Entry 5VYZ (X-ray diffraction, 2.30 A resolution); this record covers chains A and B of the 4 polymer chains in the assembly.

# Chain A (and B)
Molecule: Pyruvate carboxylase
Organism: Lactococcus lactis
Notes: EC 6.4.1.1; chain B of this document is another copy of the same molecule, construct and numbering; everything in this record applies to it too
UniProtKB: A0A089XIW4 (A0A089XIW4_9LACT); residue numbers follow UniProt; this construct covers 1-1137
Chain sequence (1145 residues; numbered -7 to 1137; the number before each row is that of its first residue; numbers below 1 keep their minus sign (Gly-7 is residue -7)):
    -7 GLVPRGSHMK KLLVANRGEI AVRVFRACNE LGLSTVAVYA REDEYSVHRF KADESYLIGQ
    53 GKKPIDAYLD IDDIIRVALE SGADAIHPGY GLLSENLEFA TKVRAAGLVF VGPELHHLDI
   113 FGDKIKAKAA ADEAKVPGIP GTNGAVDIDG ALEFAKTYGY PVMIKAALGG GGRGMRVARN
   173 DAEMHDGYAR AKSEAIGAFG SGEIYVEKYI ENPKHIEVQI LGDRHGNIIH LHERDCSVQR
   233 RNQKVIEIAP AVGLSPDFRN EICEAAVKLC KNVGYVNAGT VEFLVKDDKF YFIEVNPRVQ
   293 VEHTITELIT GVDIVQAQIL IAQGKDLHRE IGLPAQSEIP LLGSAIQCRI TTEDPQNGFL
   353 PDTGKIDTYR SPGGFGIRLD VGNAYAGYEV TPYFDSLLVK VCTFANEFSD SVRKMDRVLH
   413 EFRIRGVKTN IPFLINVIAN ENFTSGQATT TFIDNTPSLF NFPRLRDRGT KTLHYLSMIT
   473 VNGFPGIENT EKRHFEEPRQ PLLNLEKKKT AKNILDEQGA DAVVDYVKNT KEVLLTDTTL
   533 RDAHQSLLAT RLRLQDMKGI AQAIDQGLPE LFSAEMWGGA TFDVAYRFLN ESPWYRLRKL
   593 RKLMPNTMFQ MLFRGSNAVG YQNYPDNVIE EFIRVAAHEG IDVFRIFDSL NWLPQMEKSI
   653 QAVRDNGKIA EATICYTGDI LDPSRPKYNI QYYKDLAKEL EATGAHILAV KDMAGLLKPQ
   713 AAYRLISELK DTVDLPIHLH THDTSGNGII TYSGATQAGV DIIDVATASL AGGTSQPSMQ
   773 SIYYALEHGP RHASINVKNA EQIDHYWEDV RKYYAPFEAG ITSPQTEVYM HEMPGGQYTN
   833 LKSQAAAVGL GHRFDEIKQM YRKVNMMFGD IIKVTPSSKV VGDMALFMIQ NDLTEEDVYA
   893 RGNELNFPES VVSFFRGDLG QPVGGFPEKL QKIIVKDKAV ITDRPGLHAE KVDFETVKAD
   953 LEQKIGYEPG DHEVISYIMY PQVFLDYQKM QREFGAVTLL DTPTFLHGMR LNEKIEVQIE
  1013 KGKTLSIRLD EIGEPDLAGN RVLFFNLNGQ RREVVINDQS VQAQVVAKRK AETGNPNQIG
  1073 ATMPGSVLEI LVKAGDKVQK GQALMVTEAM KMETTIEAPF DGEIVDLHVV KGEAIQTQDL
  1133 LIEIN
Unresolved in the structure: -7 (chain B: 163-165)
Construct notes: expression tag (-7 to 0); conflict Ala1055 (Thr in A0A089XIW4)
Bound ions: Mg2+: Glu274, Glu286 (together with ADP); Mn2+: Asp534, His732, His734
Small-molecule neighbours:
  - cyclic-di-AMP (2BA; (2R,3R,3aS,5R,7aR,9R,10R,10aS,12R,14aR)-2,9-bis(6-amino-9H-purin-9-yl)octahydro-2H,7H-difuro[3,2-d:3',2'-j][1,3,7,9,2,8 ]tetraoxadiphosphacyclododecine-3,5,10,12-tetrol 5,12-dioxide): Pro711, Gln712, Tyr715, Ile742, Ser745, Gly746, Gln749
  - ADP: Lys116, Ile131, Met155, Lys157, Gly161, Gly162, Gly163, Gly164, Met167, Glu199, Lys200, Tyr201, Ile202, His207, Gln231, Asn234, Glu274, Leu276, Ile285, Glu286, Asn288, Thr442
What the authors report for this chain:
  - binding site for cyclic-di-AMP: Tyr715, Ile742, Ser745, Gly746, Gln749
  - allosteric site: Tyr715, Ser745, Gln749
  - mutagenesis - Y715T, G746A: unchanged catalytic activity
  - post-translational modification sites: Lys1103
  - conformationally variable residues (side-chain flip): Gln749
  - mutagenesis - E36K/Y37S/K1006T/S1018I: decreased catalytic activity
  - mutagenesis - E36K/Y37S/K1006T/S1018I: increased catalytic activity on acetyl-CoA

# Interface between chain A and chain B
Contacting residue pairs - 70 pairs, chain A then chain B:
  Glu480(A) - Arg485(B)  salt bridge
  Arg485(A) - Glu480(B)  salt bridge
  Arg491(A) - Asp847(B)  salt bridge
  Asp671(A) - His780(B)  salt bridge
  Leu673(A) - His780(B)
  Lys710(A) - Tyr776(B)
  Lys710(A) - Glu779(B)  salt bridge
  Pro711(A) - Ala777(B)
  Gln712(A) - Ala777(B)  hydrogen bond (side chain-backbone)
  Gln712(A) - His780(B)
  Gln712(A) - Gly781(B)
  Ser737(A) - Ser773(B)  hydrogen bond (backbone-side chain)
  Gly738(A) - Ile741(B)
  Gly738(A) - Ser773(B)
  Asn739(A) - Ile741(B)
  Asn739(A) - Ser773(B)  hydrogen bond (side chain-backbone)
  Asn739(A) - Tyr776(B)
  Asn739(A) - Ala777(B)
  Ile741(A) - Gly738(B)
  Ile741(A) - Asn739(B)
  Ile742(A) - Ile742(B)  hydrophobic
  Ile742(A) - Ser745(B)
  Ser745(A) - Ile742(B)
  Ala760(A) - Ser815(B)
  Ala760(A) - Pro816(B)
  Ser761(A) - Ser815(B)
  Ser770(A) - Pro816(B)
  Gln772(A) - Thr818(B)
  Ser773(A) - Ser737(B)  hydrogen bond (side chain-backbone)
  Ser773(A) - Gly738(B)
  Ser773(A) - Asn739(B)  hydrogen bond (backbone-side chain)
  Ser773(A) - Pro816(B)
  Ser773(A) - Thr818(B)
  Tyr776(A) - Lys710(B)
  Tyr776(A) - Asn739(B)
  Tyr776(A) - Thr818(B)
  Tyr776(A) - Tyr821(B)  hydrophobic
  Ala777(A) - Pro711(B)
  Ala777(A) - Gln712(B)  hydrogen bond (backbone-side chain)
  Ala777(A) - Asn739(B)
  Glu779(A) - Lys710(B)  salt bridge
  His780(A) - Leu673(B)
  His780(A) - Gln712(B)
  Gly781(A) - Gln712(B)
  Glu793(A) - Thr818(B)  hydrogen bond
  Gln794(A) - Glu819(B)
  His797(A) - Glu819(B)  salt bridge
  His797(A) - Asp847(B)  salt bridge
  Arg803(A) - Ile813(B)
  Glu810(A) - Ile813(B)
  Ile813(A) - Arg803(B)
  Ile813(A) - Glu810(B)
  Thr814(A) - Thr814(B)
  Ser815(A) - Ala760(B)
  Ser815(A) - Ser761(B)
  Pro816(A) - Ala760(B)
  Pro816(A) - Ser770(B)
  Pro816(A) - Ser773(B)
  Thr818(A) - Gln772(B)
  Thr818(A) - Ser773(B)
  Thr818(A) - Tyr776(B)
  Thr818(A) - Glu793(B)  hydrogen bond
  Glu819(A) - Gln794(B)
  Glu819(A) - His797(B)  salt bridge
  Tyr821(A) - Tyr776(B)  hydrophobic
  Met822(A) - Tyr776(B)
  Met822(A) - Lys790(B)  hydrogen bond
  Met822(A) - Glu793(B)
  Asp847(A) - Arg491(B)  salt bridge
  Asp847(A) - His797(B)
Interface residues without a listed pair, chain A (40 interface residues in all): Ala763, Lys850
Interface residues without a listed pair, chain B (41 interface residues in all): Asp671, Ala763, Leu778, Lys850

# Overview
Chain A and chain B form an interface of 40 and 41 residues respectively, with 9 hydrogen bonds and 10 salt
bridges. Polar contacts include Glu480(A)-Arg485(B), Arg491(A)-Asp847(B) and Asp671(A)-His780(B). From the
paper: a binding site for cyclic-di-AMP at Tyr715(A), Ile742(A) and Ser745(A) among others;
E36K/Y37S/K1006T/S1018I of chain A reduce catalytic activity; 3 substitutions were tested in all.
Both chains are Pyruvate carboxylase (Lactococcus lactis). Entry 5VYZ (Crystal structure of Lactococcus lactis
pyruvate carboxylase in complex with cyclic-di-AMP) was determined by X-ray diffraction (same publication as
5VYW and 5VZ0).
